7K98 - chains A and F of the 6 polymer chains in the assembly; structure by X-ray diffraction, 2.19 A resolution.

[Chain A]
Molecule: Phenylalanine--tRNA ligase alpha subunit
Organism: Mycobacterium tuberculosis (strain ATCC 25618 / H37Rv)
Notes: EC 6.1.1.20
UniProtKB: P9WFU3 (SYFA_MYCTU); residues 1-341 here = UniProt positions 1-341
Amino-acid sequence (344 residues; each row starts with the number of its first residue; numbers below 1 keep their minus sign (Ser-2 is residue -2)):
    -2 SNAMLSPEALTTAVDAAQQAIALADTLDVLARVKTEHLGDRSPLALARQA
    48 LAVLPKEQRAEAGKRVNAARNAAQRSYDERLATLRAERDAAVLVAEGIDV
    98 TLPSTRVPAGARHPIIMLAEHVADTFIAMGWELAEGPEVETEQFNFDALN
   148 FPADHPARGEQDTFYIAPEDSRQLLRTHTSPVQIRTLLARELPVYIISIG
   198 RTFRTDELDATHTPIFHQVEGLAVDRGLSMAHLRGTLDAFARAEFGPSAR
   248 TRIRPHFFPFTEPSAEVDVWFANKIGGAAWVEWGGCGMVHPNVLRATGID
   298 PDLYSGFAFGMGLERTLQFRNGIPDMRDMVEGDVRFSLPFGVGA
Unresolved in the structure: -2
Construct notes: expression tag (-2 to 0)
Bound ions: Mg2+ site 1 near Asp203 (its only coordinating residue here); Mg2+ site 2: Glu259 (shared with 1 residue of chain B)
Small-molecule neighbours: 5'-O-(L-phenylalanylsulfamoyl)adenosine (W5Y): His175, Ser177, Gln180, Arg201, Asp203, Thr208, His209, Thr210, Phe213, Gln215, Glu217, Phe255, Phe257, Thr258, Glu263, Glu279, Trp280, Gly281, Gly282, Cys283, Gly284, Ala305, Phe306, Gly307, Met308, Gly309, Arg312, Met323
Curated features (UniProtKB/Swiss-Prot):
  - binding site (Mg(2+)): Glu259
Reported in the primary citation:
  - binding site for 5'-O-(L-phenylalanylsulfamoyl)adenosine: Arg201, Asp203, His209, Thr210, Phe213, His214, Gln215, Glu263, Glu279, Trp280, Glu311, Arg312
  - conformationally variable residues (loop rearrangement): Asp151 to Asp159, Asp203, His209
  - Mg2+ coordination: Asp203
  - binding site for tRNA(Phe): His152, Gln158, Asp159, Thr202
  - Mg2+ coordination through a water molecule: Asp159, Thr202

[Chain F]
Molecule: tRNA(Phe)
Sequence (77 nucleotides; numbered 1 to 77; the number before each row is that of its first residue):
     1 GGCCAGGUAGCUCAGUCGGUAUGAGCGUCCGCCUGAAAAGCGGAAGGUCG
    51 GCGGUUCGAUCCCGCCCCUGGCCACCA
Bound ions: Mg2+: A39 (shared with 1 residue of chain B)

[How chain A and chain F interact]
Pairs across the interface (17; chain A residue first):
  Thr32(A) - A45(F)  hydrogen bond to the phosphate
  Thr32(A) - G46(F)  hydrogen bond to the phosphate
  Arg38(A) - A44(F)  phosphate contact
  Arg38(A) - A45(F)  salt bridge to the phosphate
  Arg45(A) - G19(F)  hydrogen bond to the sugar
  Arg45(A) - U20(F)  salt bridge to the phosphate
  Gln46(A) - G19(F)  hydrogen bond to the sugar
  Gln46(A) - U20(F)  sugar contact
  Leu48(A) - G19(F)  base contact
  Ala49(A) - G19(F)  sugar contact
  Arg56(A) - G19(F)  base contact
  Ala57(A) - C57(F)  base contact
  Gly60(A) - G19(F)  base contact
  Gly60(A) - C57(F)  base contact
  Lys61(A) - C57(F)  sugar contact
  Asn64(A) - C57(F)  hydrogen bond to the sugar
  Asn64(A) - G58(F)  hydrogen bond to the sugar
Other interface residues (no listed pair), chain A (12 interface residues in all): Ala42

[In short]
Chain A and chain F form an interface of 12 and 7 residues respectively, with 6 hydrogen bonds and 2 salt
bridges. Among the polar pairs are Arg45(A)-G19(F), Gln46(A)-G19(F) and Asn64(A)-C57(F). The paper reports a
binding site for 5'-O-(L-phenylalanylsulfamoyl)adenosine at Arg201(A), Asp203(A) and His209(A) among others; a
binding site for tRNA(Phe) at His152(A), Gln158(A) and Asp159(A) among others.
Here chain A is Phenylalanine--tRNA ligase alpha subunit (Mycobacterium tuberculosis (strain ATCC 25618 /
H37Rv)) and chain F is tRNA(Phe). Entry 7K98 (Preaminoacylation complex of M. tuberculosis PheRS with cognate
precursor tRNA and 5'-O-(N-phenylalanyl)sulfamoyl-adenosine (F-AMS)) was determined by X-ray diffraction
together with 7K9M, 7KA0 and 7KAB from the same study.
